6PWE - chains D and I of the 10 polymer chains in the assembly; structure by electron microscopy, 3.95 A resolution.

# Chain D
Molecule: Histone H2B
Organism: Drosophila melanogaster
UniProt: P02283 (H2B_DROME); residues 0-122 here correspond to UniProt positions 1-123 (UniProt number = residue number + 1)
Amino-acid sequence (123 residues; numbered 0 to 122; the number before each row is that of its first residue; numbering starts at 0):
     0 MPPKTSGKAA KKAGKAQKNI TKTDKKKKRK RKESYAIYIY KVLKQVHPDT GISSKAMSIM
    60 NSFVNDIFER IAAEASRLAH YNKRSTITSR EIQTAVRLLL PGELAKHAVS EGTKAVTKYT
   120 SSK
Not modelled in the structure: 0-27, 122
Swiss-Prot annotation at these positions:
  - modified residue: Pro1 (N-methylproline), Lys43 (N6-succinyllysine), Lys113 (N6-succinyllysine), Lys117 (N6-succinyllysine)
  - glycosylation: Ser109 (O-linked (GlcNAc) serine)
  - cross-link: Lys117 (Glycyl lysine isopeptide (Lys-Gly) (interchain with G-Cter in ubiquitin))

# Chain I
Molecule: 147-nt DNA strand
Organism: synthetic construct
Sequence (147 nucleotides; numbered -73 to 73; the number before each row is that of its first residue; numbers below 1 keep their minus sign (DA-73 is residue -73)):
   -73 ATCGGATGTA TATATCTGAC ACGTGCCTGG AGACTAGGGA GTAATCCCCT TGGCGGTTAA
   -13 AACGCGGGGG ACAGCGCGTA CGTGCGTTTA AGCGGTGCTA GAGCTGTCTA CGACCAATTG
    47 AGCGGCCTCG GCACCGGGAT TCTCGAT

# Chain D / chain I interface
Pairs across the interface (15; chain D residue first):
  Arg28(D) with DC30(I), phosphate contact
  Lys29(D) with DC30(I), phosphate contact
  Arg30(D) with DC-47(I), base contact; DT-46(I), sugar contact
  Tyr39(D) with DA-53(I), sugar contact; DC-52(I), hydrogen bond to the phosphate
  Gly50(D) with DA-53(I), phosphate contact
  Ile51(D) with DC-54(I), phosphate contact; DA-53(I), hydrogen bond to the phosphate
  Ser53(D) with DC-54(I), hydrogen bond to the phosphate
  Met56(D) with DA-53(I), phosphate contact
  Arg83(D) with DA-34(I), phosphate contact; DG-33(I), salt bridge to the phosphate
  Ser84(D) with DA-34(I), hydrogen bond to the phosphate
  Thr85(D) with DA-34(I), hydrogen bond to the phosphate
Also at the interface, not in a pair above, chain D (12 interface residues in all): Ser52
Also at the interface, not in a pair above, chain I (10 interface residues in all): DG-45, DG-35

# In short
Chain D and chain I form an interface of 12 and 10 residues respectively; the contacts include 5 hydrogen
bonds and 1 salt bridge. Polar contacts include Tyr39(D)-DC-52(I), Ile51(D)-DA-53(I) and Ser53(D)-DC-54(I).
Chain D is Histone H2B (Drosophila melanogaster) and chain I is a 147-nt DNA strand (synthetic construct); the
structure, Cryo-EM structure of nucleosome core particle, was determined by electron microscopy together with
6PWF from the same study.
